Entry 7X3V (electron microscopy, 3.09 A resolution); this record covers chains C and I of the 11 polymer chains in the assembly.

Chain C:
Protein: Histone H2A
Source organism: Xenopus laevis
UniProtKB: Q6AZJ8 (Q6AZJ8_XENLA); residues 0-129 here correspond to UniProt positions 1-130 (UniProt number = residue number + 1)
Amino-acid sequence (130 residues; numbered 0 to 129; the number before each row is that of its first residue; numbering starts at 0):
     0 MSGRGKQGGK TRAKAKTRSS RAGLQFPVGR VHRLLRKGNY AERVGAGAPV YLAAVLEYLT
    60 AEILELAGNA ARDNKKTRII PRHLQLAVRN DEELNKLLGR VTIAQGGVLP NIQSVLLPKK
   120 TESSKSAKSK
Unresolved in the structure: 0-11, 119-129

Chain I:
Molecule: 147-nt DNA strand
Sequence (147 nucleotides; row label = number of the first residue in the row):
     1 CTGGAGAATC CCGGTGCCGA GGCCGCTCAA TTGGTCGTAG ACAGCTCTAG CACCGCTTAA
    61 ACGCACGTAC GCGCTGTCCC CCGCGTTTTA ACCGCCAAGG GGATTACTCC CTAGTCTCCA
   121 GGCACGTGTC AGATATATAC ATCCTGA
Unresolved in the structure: 1

Interface between chain C and chain I:
Pairs across the interface (12; chain C residue first):
  Arg29(C) - DC123(I)  salt bridge to the phosphate
  Arg42(C) - DT112(I)  sugar contact
  Arg42(C) - DA113(I)  phosphate contact
  Val43(C) - DT112(I)  sugar contact
  Val43(C) - DA113(I)  hydrogen bond to the phosphate
  Gly44(C) - DT112(I)  phosphate contact
  Ala45(C) - DT112(I)  hydrogen bond to the phosphate
  Lys75(C) - DG132(I)  phosphate contact
  Thr76(C) - DA131(I)  hydrogen bond to the phosphate
  Thr76(C) - DG132(I)  hydrogen bond to the phosphate
  Arg77(C) - DA131(I)  phosphate contact
  Arg77(C) - DG132(I)  sugar contact
Interface residues without a listed pair, chain C (11 interface residues in all): Arg35, Glu41, Lys74
Interface residues without a listed pair, chain I (6 interface residues in all): DG122

Summary:
Chain C and chain I form an interface of 11 and 6 residues respectively, with 4 hydrogen bonds and 1 salt
bridge. Polar contacts include Val43(C)-DA113(I), Ala45(C)-DT112(I) and Thr76(C)-DA131(I).
Chain C is Histone H2A (Xenopus laevis) and chain I is a 147-nt DNA strand; the structure, Cryo-EM structure
of IOC3-N2 nucleosome, was determined by electron microscopy, deposited together with 7X3T, 7X3W and 7X3X.
